PDB entry 7TQS | electron microscopy, 3.90 A resolution | chains k and o of the 22 polymer chains in the assembly

Chain k (and o):
Protein: VP3
Source organism: Coxsackievirus A21
Notes: EC 3.4.22.29, 3.6.1.15, 3.4.22.28, 2.7.7.48; chain o of this document is another copy of the same molecule, construct and numbering; everything in this record applies to it too
Reference sequence: Q71LY2 (Q71LY2_9ENTO); residues 1-240 here correspond to UniProt positions 342-581 (UniProt number = residue number + 341)
Amino-acid sequence (240 residues; row label = number of the first residue in the row):
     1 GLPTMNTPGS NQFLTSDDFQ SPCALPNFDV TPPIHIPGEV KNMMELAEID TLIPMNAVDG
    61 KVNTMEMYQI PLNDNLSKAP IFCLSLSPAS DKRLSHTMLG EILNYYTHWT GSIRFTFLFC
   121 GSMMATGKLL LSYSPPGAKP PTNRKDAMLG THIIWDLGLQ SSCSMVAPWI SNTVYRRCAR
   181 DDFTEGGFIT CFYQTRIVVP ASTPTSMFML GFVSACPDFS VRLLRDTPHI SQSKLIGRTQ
Unresolved in the structure: 235-240 (chain o: 240)
Sequence notes: conflict His96 (Arg437 in Q71LY2)

Chain k / chain o interface:
Residue-residue contacts - 35 pairs, chain k then chain o:
  Pro3(k) - Gly1(o)
  Pro3(k) - Leu2(o)  hydrogen bond (backbone-backbone)
  Thr4(k) - Gly1(o)  hydrogen bond (backbone-backbone)
  Thr4(k) - Leu2(o)  hydrogen bond (side chain-backbone)
  Thr4(k) - Thr4(o)
  Met5(k) - Gly1(o)
  Met5(k) - Leu2(o)  hydrogen bond (backbone-backbone)
  Met5(k) - Pro3(o)
  Met5(k) - Thr4(o)  hydrogen bond (backbone-backbone)
  Asn6(k) - Thr4(o)
  Asn6(k) - Asn6(o)  hydrogen bond
  Thr7(k) - Pro3(o)
  Thr7(k) - Thr4(o)  hydrogen bond (backbone-backbone)
  Gly9(k) - Met5(o)
  Ser10(k) - Thr4(o)
  Ser10(k) - Met5(o)
  Ser10(k) - Asn6(o)  hydrogen bond (side chain-backbone)
  Asn11(k) - Asn6(o)  hydrogen bond (backbone-backbone)
  Asn11(k) - Ser10(o)
  Gln12(k) - Pro8(o)
  Asp17(k) - Pro8(o)
  Phe19(k) - Met5(o)  hydrophobic
  Phe19(k) - Thr7(o)
  Pro22(k) - Gln12(o)
  Cys23(k) - Ser16(o)
  Ala24(k) - Ser16(o)  hydrogen bond (backbone-side chain)
  Leu25(k) - Leu223(o)  hydrophobic
  Pro26(k) - Ser16(o)
  Phe28(k) - Arg222(o)
  Phe28(k) - Leu223(o)  hydrophobic
  Asp29(k) - Tyr175(o)
  Asp29(k) - Arg222(o)  hydrogen bond (backbone-side chain)
  Thr31(k) - Val174(o)
  Thr31(k) - Tyr175(o)
  Thr31(k) - Arg222(o)  hydrogen bond
Interface residues without a listed pair, chain k (23 interface residues in all): Leu2, Pro8, Phe13, Val30
Interface residues without a listed pair, chain o (17 interface residues in all): Leu14, Phe19

Overview:
23 residues of chain k and 17 residues of chain o are in contact; the contacts include 12 hydrogen bonds.
Among the polar pairs are Thr4(k)-Leu2(o), Asn6(k)-Asn6(o) and Ser10(k)-Asn6(o).
Chain k and chain o are both VP3 (Coxsackievirus A21); the structure, Coxsackievirus A21 capsid subdomain in
complex with mouse polyclonal antibody pAbC-3, was determined by electron microscopy (same publication as 7TQT
and 7TQU).
